PDB entry 1AI7 | X-ray diffraction, 2.50 A resolution | chains A and B

Chain A:
Molecule: Penicillin amidohydrolase
Organism: Escherichia coli
Notes: EC 3.5.1.11
UniProt: P06875 (PAC_ECOLI); residues 1-209 here correspond to UniProt positions 27-235 (UniProt number = residue number + 26)
Sequence (209 residues; each row starts with the number of its first residue):
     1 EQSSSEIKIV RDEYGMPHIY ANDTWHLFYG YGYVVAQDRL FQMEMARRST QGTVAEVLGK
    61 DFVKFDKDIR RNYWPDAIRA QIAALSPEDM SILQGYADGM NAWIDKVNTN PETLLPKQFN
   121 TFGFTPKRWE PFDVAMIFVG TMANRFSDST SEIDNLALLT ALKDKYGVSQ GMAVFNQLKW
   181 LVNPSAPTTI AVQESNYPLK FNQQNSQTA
Not modelled in the structure: 1-2, 209
Swiss-Prot annotation at these positions:
  - binding site (Ca(2+)): Glu-152
Ion coordination: Ca2+: Glu-152 (shared with Asp-73(B), Val-75(B), Asp-76(B), Pro-205(B) of chain B)

Chain B:
Molecule: Penicillin amidohydrolase
Organism: Escherichia coli
Notes: EC 3.5.1.11
UniProt: P06875 (PAC_ECOLI); residues 1-557 here correspond to UniProt positions 290-846 (UniProt number = residue number + 289)
Sequence (557 residues; each row starts with the number of its first residue):
     1 SNMWVIGKSK AQDAKAIMVN GPQFGWYAPA YTYGIGLHGA GYDVTGNTPF AYPGLVFGHN
    61 GVISWGSTAG FGDDVDIFAE RLSAEKPGYY LHNGKWVKML SREETITVKN GQAETFTVWR
   121 TVHGNILQTD QTTQTAYAKS RAWDGKEVAS LLAWTHQMKA KNWQQWTQQA AKQALTINWY
   181 YADVNGNIGY VHTGAYPDRQ SGHDPRLPVP GTGKWDWKGL LPFEMNPKVY NPQSGYIANW
   241 NNSPQKDYPA SDLFAFLWGG ADRVTEIDRL LEQKPRLTAD QAWDVIRQTS RQDLNLRLFL
   301 PTLQAATSGL TQSDPRRQLV ETLTRWDGIN LLNDDGKTWQ QPGSAILNVW LTSMLKRTVV
   361 AAVPMPFDKW YSASGYETTQ DGPTGSLNIS VGAKILYEAV QGDKSPIPQA VDLFAGKPQQ
   421 EVVLAALEDT WETLSKRYGN NVSNWKTPAM ALTFRANNFF GVPQAAAEET RHQAEYQNRG
   481 TENDMIVFSP TTSDRPVLAW DVVAPGQSGF IAPDGTVDKH YEDQLKMYEN FGRKSLWLTK
   541 QDVEAHKESQ EVLHVQR
Sequence notes: conflict Gln-165 (Glu454 in P06875)
Swiss-Prot annotation at these positions:
  - active site: Ser-1 (Nucleophile)
  - binding site (Ca(2+)): Asp-73, Val-75, Asp-76, Pro-205, Asp-252
Ion coordination: Ca2+: Asp-73, Val-75, Asp-76, Pro-205, Asp-252 (shared with Glu-152(A) of chain A)
Ligand contacts: phenol (IPH): Ser-1, Pro-22, Gln-23, Phe-24, Val-56, Phe-57, Ser-67, Thr-68, Ala-69, Trp-154, Ile-177

Chain A / chain B interface:
Pairs across the interface (337):
  Ser-5(A) with Leu-553(B); His-554(B); Val-555(B), hydrogen bond (backbone-backbone); Gln-556(B)
  Glu-6(A) with Val-552(B); Leu-553(B); His-554(B), salt bridge
  Ile-7(A) with Glu-551(B); Val-552(B); Leu-553(B), hydrogen bond (backbone-backbone)
  Lys-8(A) with Gln-550(B); Glu-551(B)
  Ile-9(A) with Gln-550(B); Glu-551(B), hydrogen bond (backbone-backbone)
  Val-10(A) with Val-543(B), hydrophobic; Lys-547(B); Ser-549(B)
  Arg-11(A) with Lys-547(B); Glu-548(B), hydrogen bond (backbone-backbone); Ser-549(B), hydrogen bond (backbone-backbone)
  Asp-12(A) with Trp-537(B); His-546(B); Glu-548(B)
  Glu-13(A) with His-520(B), hydrogen bond (backbone-side chain); Trp-537(B), hydrogen bond; His-546(B), salt bridge; Glu-548(B)
  Tyr-14(A) with Gln-507(B); His-520(B); Asp-523(B); Met-527(B); Lys-534(B)
  Gly-15(A) with Gln-507(B); His-520(B)
  Met-16(A) with Gly-34(B); Ile-35(B); Gly-36(B); Thr-45(B); Gly-46(B); Gln-507(B); Leu-536(B), hydrophobic
  Pro-17(A) with Tyr-33(B); Gly-34(B); Ile-35(B); Gly-36(B), hydrogen bond (backbone-backbone); Gln-507(B)
  His-18(A) with Gly-36(B); His-38(B); Thr-45(B); Trp-537(B), hydrogen bond (side chain-backbone); Val-543(B)
  Ile-19(A) with Ile-35(B), hydrophobic; Gly-36(B), hydrogen bond (backbone-backbone); Leu-37(B); His-38(B), hydrogen bond (backbone-backbone)
  Tyr-20(A) with His-38(B); Lys-540(B); Val-543(B)
  Ala-21(A) with His-38(B), hydrogen bond (backbone-backbone); Gly-39(B); Ala-40(B)
  Asp-23(A) with Ala-40(B)
  Thr-24(A) with Ala-40(B)
  Trp-25(A) with Val-555(B), hydrophobic; Arg-557(B)
  His-26(A) with Val-555(B), hydrogen bond (side chain-backbone); Gln-556(B)
  Leu-27(A) with Gly-39(B); Tyr-42(B), hydrophobic
  Phe-28(A) with Pro-53(B)
  Tyr-29(A) with Val-555(B)
  Tyr-31(A) with Tyr-33(B), hydrophobic; Ile-35(B), hydrophobic; Thr-48(B); Ala-51(B), hydrogen bond (side chain-backbone); Tyr-52(B), hydrogen bond (side chain-backbone); Pro-53(B)
  Tyr-33(A) with Glu-551(B), hydrogen bond; Leu-553(B), hydrophobic
  Val-34(A) with Tyr-33(B), hydrogen bond (backbone-side chain)
  Val-35(A) with Tyr-33(B); Ala-51(B), hydrophobic
  Gln-37(A) with Glu-551(B)
  Asp-38(A) with Tyr-33(B), hydrogen bond; Gln-507(B); Ser-508(B); Gly-509(B), hydrogen bond (backbone-backbone); Phe-510(B)
  Arg-39(A) with Ala-30(B), hydrogen bond (side chain-backbone); Thr-32(B), hydrogen bond (side chain-backbone); Tyr-33(B); Gly-506(B), hydrogen bond (side chain-backbone); Gln-507(B), hydrogen bond (side chain-backbone); Gly-509(B)
  Phe-41(A) with Gln-464(B); Ala-465(B)
  Gln-42(A) with Pro-29(B), hydrogen bond (side chain-backbone); Ala-30(B), hydrogen bond (side chain-backbone); Gln-464(B), hydrogen bond
  Met-43(A) with Phe-50(B)
  Met-45(A) with Val-462(B), hydrophobic; Pro-463(B)
  Ala-46(A) with Phe-50(B), hydrophobic
  Ser-49(A) with Asn-458(B), hydrogen bond; Phe-460(B); Val-462(B)
  Thr-50(A) with Phe-460(B)
  Val-54(A) with Val-462(B), hydrophobic
  Ala-55(A) with Thr-107(B); Val-108(B); Lys-109(B), hydrogen bond (backbone-backbone)
  Glu-56(A) with Thr-107(B), hydrogen bond (backbone-backbone); Lys-109(B)
  Leu-58(A) with Pro-463(B), hydrophobic
  Gly-59(A) with Val-108(B); Lys-109(B)
  Lys-60(A) with Val-108(B)
  Phe-62(A) with Gly-461(B)
  Val-63(A) with Val-108(B), hydrophobic; Glu-114(B)
  Phe-65(A) with Phe-460(B), hydrophobic
  Asp-66(A) with Ile-106(B)
  Lys-67(A) with Glu-114(B), salt bridge; Phe-116(B)
  Ile-69(A) with Phe-460(B), hydrophobic
  Arg-70(A) with Arg-102(B), hydrogen bond (backbone-side chain); Glu-104(B), salt bridge; Thr-105(B), hydrogen bond (side chain-backbone); Ile-106(B)
  Arg-71(A) with Phe-116(B); Asn-125(B), hydrogen bond (backbone-side chain)
  Asn-72(A) with Asn-125(B); Lys-139(B), hydrogen bond; Arg-141(B), hydrogen bond (backbone-side chain)
  Tyr-73(A) with Arg-102(B), hydrogen bond (backbone-side chain); Asn-125(B), hydrogen bond (backbone-side chain)
  Trp-74(A) with Leu-100(B), hydrophobic; Ser-101(B); Arg-102(B); Val-118(B); Arg-120(B); Asn-125(B)
  Pro-75(A) with Arg-102(B)
  Ile-78(A) with Glu-147(B)
  Gln-81(A) with Gly-145(B); Lys-146(B); Glu-147(B), hydrogen bond; Val-148(B), hydrogen bond (side chain-backbone)
  Leu-85(A) with Val-148(B), hydrophobic; Leu-152(B), hydrophobic
  Asp-89(A) with Leu-152(B); His-156(B), salt bridge
  Ser-91(A) with Arg-557(B), hydrogen bond
  Ile-92(A) with Pro-53(B), hydrophobic; His-156(B)
  Tyr-96(A) with Ala-51(B), hydrogen bond (side chain-backbone)
  Pro-111(A) with Pro-513(B)
  Glu-112(A) with Pro-513(B)
  Thr-113(A) with Pro-513(B)
  Leu-114(A) with Phe-510(B)
  Leu-115(A) with Pro-513(B)
  Pro-116(A) with Phe-510(B), hydrophobic; Ile-511(B)
  Lys-117(A) with Ile-511(B), hydrogen bond (backbone-backbone); Ala-512(B); Gly-515(B)
  Gln-118(A) with Glu-469(B), hydrogen bond; Ile-511(B)
  Ala-135(A) with Leu-151(B), hydrophobic
  Ile-137(A) with Phe-50(B), hydrophobic; Tyr-52(B), hydrophobic
  Phe-138(A) with Tyr-52(B), hydrophobic; Glu-147(B); Leu-151(B); Trp-154(B), hydrophobic; Leu-175(B), hydrophobic
  Val-139(A) with Glu-147(B)
  Gly-140(A) with Phe-460(B)
  Thr-141(A) with Phe-50(B); Tyr-52(B), hydrogen bond; Phe-459(B)
  Met-142(A) with Tyr-52(B); Leu-175(B), hydrophobic
  Ala-143(A) with Trp-143(B); Leu-175(B), hydrophobic
  Asn-144(A) with Arg-141(B); Trp-143(B)
  Arg-145(A) with Phe-24(B), hydrogen bond (side chain-backbone); Tyr-27(B); Tyr-31(B), hydrogen bond; Phe-459(B)
  Phe-146(A) with Phe-24(B), hydrophobic
  Ser-147(A) with Asp-74(B), hydrogen bond; Val-75(B); Trp-143(B), hydrogen bond (backbone-side chain); Leu-175(B); Thr-176(B), hydrogen bond (side chain-backbone)
  Asp-148(A) with Val-75(B); Lys-139(B), salt bridge; Arg-141(B), salt bridge; Trp-143(B)
  Ser-149(A) with Leu-253(B)
  Thr-150(A) with Val-75(B); Ile-77(B); Asp-252(B), hydrogen bond; Leu-253(B)
  Ser-151(A) with Asp-252(B), hydrogen bond (backbone-side chain); Leu-253(B); Phe-254(B), hydrogen bond (side chain-backbone)
  Glu-152(A) with Val-75(B); Asp-76(B); Ile-77(B), hydrogen bond (side chain-backbone); Pro-205(B); Arg-206(B); Leu-207(B); Pro-208(B); Asp-252(B)
  Ile-153(A) with Tyr-137(B), hydrophobic
  Asp-154(A) with Trp-370(B)
  Asn-155(A) with Arg-206(B); Leu-207(B); Asp-252(B); Phe-254(B)
  Leu-156(A) with Leu-207(B)
  Ala-157(A) with Phe-367(B)
  Leu-158(A) with Val-363(B), hydrophobic; Phe-367(B), hydrophobic; Trp-370(B), hydrophobic; Tyr-371(B)
  Ala-161(A) with Phe-367(B), hydrophobic
  Leu-162(A) with Pro-364(B)
  Lys-165(A) with Ala-362(B); Pro-364(B)
  Tyr-166(A) with Ala-362(B), hydrogen bond (side chain-backbone); Val-411(B), hydrophobic
  Gln-170(A) with Ala-410(B)
  Met-172(A) with Arg-206(B)
  Ala-173(A) with Ala-410(B)
  Phe-175(A) with Arg-206(B)
  Asn-176(A) with Arg-206(B), hydrogen bond
  Gln-177(A) with Pro-408(B); Gln-409(B), hydrogen bond; Ala-410(B), hydrogen bond (side chain-backbone); Val-411(B), hydrogen bond (side chain-backbone); Leu-413(B)
  Leu-178(A) with Leu-257(B); Val-363(B), hydrophobic; Ile-395(B)
  Lys-179(A) with Arg-206(B), hydrogen bond (backbone-side chain); Ser-251(B), hydrogen bond (side chain-backbone); Asp-252(B); Leu-253(B), hydrogen bond (side chain-backbone); Phe-256(B), hydrogen bond (side chain-backbone); Leu-257(B)
  Trp-180(A) with Arg-206(B); Leu-257(B), hydrophobic; Trp-258(B), hydrogen bond (side chain-backbone); Gly-259(B); Glu-398(B)
  Leu-181(A) with Arg-206(B); Pro-249(B)
  Val-182(A) with Asp-247(B); Tyr-248(B); Pro-249(B), hydrophobic
  Asn-183(A) with Trp-258(B); Gly-259(B); Gly-260(B); Glu-398(B), hydrogen bond; Pro-406(B); Ile-407(B)
  Pro-184(A) with Pro-406(B), hydrophobic
  Ser-185(A) with Gly-260(B); Pro-406(B)
  Ala-186(A) with Trp-258(B); Gly-259(B)
  Pro-187(A) with Asn-242(B), hydrogen bond (backbone-side chain); Ser-243(B); Gly-259(B); Asp-262(B); Val-264(B), hydrophobic; Thr-265(B)
  Thr-188(A) with Asn-242(B); Ser-243(B); Pro-244(B); Gln-245(B); Lys-246(B)
  Thr-189(A) with Tyr-190(B); Ile-237(B); Ala-238(B), hydrogen bond (side chain-backbone); Asn-239(B), hydrogen bond; Asn-242(B), hydrogen bond; Ser-243(B), hydrogen bond (backbone-backbone); Pro-244(B), hydrogen bond (backbone-backbone)
  Ile-190(A) with Tyr-190(B), hydrophobic; Pro-227(B); Lys-228(B); Val-229(B), hydrophobic; Pro-244(B), hydrogen bond (backbone-backbone)
  Val-192(A) with Lys-246(B)
  Gln-193(A) with Gln-233(B)
  Glu-194(A) with Val-229(B); Pro-232(B); Gln-233(B), hydrogen bond (side chain-backbone)
  Ser-195(A) with Gln-245(B), hydrogen bond
  Asn-196(A) with Gln-245(B); Lys-246(B); Asp-247(B), hydrogen bond
  Tyr-197(A) with Leu-221(B); Met-225(B); Gln-245(B), hydrogen bond (backbone-side chain); Lys-246(B), hydrogen bond (backbone-backbone); Asp-247(B); Tyr-248(B), hydrophobic; Pro-249(B)
  Pro-198(A) with Met-225(B), hydrophobic
  Leu-199(A) with Leu-221(B), hydrophobic; Met-225(B), hydrophobic
  Lys-200(A) with Asp-247(B), salt bridge
  Phe-201(A) with Arg-199(B); Pro-249(B), hydrophobic
  Asn-202(A) with Gly-202(B); His-203(B); Asp-204(B); Pro-205(B)
  Gln-203(A) with Asp-204(B); Arg-206(B), hydrogen bond (backbone-side chain)
  Gln-204(A) with Asp-204(B)
  Asn-205(A) with Asp-204(B), hydrogen bond (backbone-side chain); Leu-207(B)
  Ser-206(A) with Gly-202(B)
  Gln-207(A) with Gly-202(B), hydrogen bond (side chain-backbone); His-203(B); Asp-204(B); Leu-207(B); Pro-208(B); Val-209(B); Trp-215(B)
Also at the interface, not in a pair above, chain A (143 interface residues in all): Ser-4, Asn-22, Val-57, Ile-82, Leu-93, Asn-120, Phe-122, Val-134, Leu-159, Val-174
Also at the interface, not in a pair above, chain B (164 interface residues in all): Gly-25, Ala-69, Asp-73, Leu-127, Gln-128, Ala-149, Ser-150, Thr-155, Ile-177, Pro-210, Ala-250, Val-359, Lys-394, Val-503, Gln-524, Glu-544

In short:
The interface between chain A and chain B involves 143 residues on one side and 164 on the other, with 78
hydrogen bonds and 8 salt bridges. Among the polar pairs are Glu-6(A)/His-554(B), Glu-13(A)/His-546(B) and
Lys-67(A)/Glu-114(B). Chain B binds phenol.
Here chain A is Penicillin amidohydrolase and chain B is Penicillin amidohydrolase, both from Escherichia
coli. Entry 1AI7 (Penicillin acylase complexed with phenol) was determined by X-ray diffraction together with
1AI4, 1AI5, 1AI6, 1AJN, 1AJP and 1AJQ from the same study.
